PDB entry 5AO4 | X-ray diffraction, 3.70 A resolution | chains C and D of the 4 polymer chains in the assembly

Chain C (and D):
Molecule: Deoxynucleoside triphosphate triphosphohydrolase SAMHD1
Source organism: Homo sapiens
Notes: EC 3.1.5.-; chain D of this document is another copy of the same molecule, construct and numbering; everything in this record applies to it too
UniProt: Q9Y3Z3 (SAMH1_HUMAN); numbering as in UniProt (aligned over 115-626)
Amino-acid sequence (538 residues; row label = number of the first residue in the row):
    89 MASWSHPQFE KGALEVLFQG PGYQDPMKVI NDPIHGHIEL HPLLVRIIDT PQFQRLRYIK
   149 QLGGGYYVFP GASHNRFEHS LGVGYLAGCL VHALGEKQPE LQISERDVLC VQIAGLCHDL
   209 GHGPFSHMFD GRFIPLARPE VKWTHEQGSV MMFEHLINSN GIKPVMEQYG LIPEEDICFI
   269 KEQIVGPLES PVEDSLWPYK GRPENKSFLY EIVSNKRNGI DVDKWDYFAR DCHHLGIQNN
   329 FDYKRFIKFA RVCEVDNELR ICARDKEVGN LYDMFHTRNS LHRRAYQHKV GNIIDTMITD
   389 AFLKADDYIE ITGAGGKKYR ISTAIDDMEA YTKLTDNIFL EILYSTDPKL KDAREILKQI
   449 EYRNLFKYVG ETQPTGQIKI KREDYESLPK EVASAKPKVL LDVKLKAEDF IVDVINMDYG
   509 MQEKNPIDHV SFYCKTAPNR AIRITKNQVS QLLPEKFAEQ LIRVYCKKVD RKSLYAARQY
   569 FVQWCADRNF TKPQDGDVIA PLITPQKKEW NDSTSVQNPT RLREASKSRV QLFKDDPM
Not modelled in the structure: 89-113, 277-283, 395-406, 461-467, 480-495, 506-517, 523-546, 581-626 (chain D: 89-116, 274-285, 304-307, 461-473, 485-499, 506-517, 530-548, 554-559, 582-626)
Disulfide bonds: Cys341-Cys350
Differences from the reference sequence: expression tag (89-114)
Ligand contacts:
  - Fe ion (FE): Arg164, His167, Asp207, Asp311
  - GTP (guanosine-5'-triphosphate), molecule 1: Lys116, Val117, Ile118, Ile136, Asp137, Gln142, Arg145, Phe165
  - GTP, molecule 2: Tyr155, Val156, Val378, Arg451, Leu453
Swiss-Prot annotation at these positions:
  - active site: His233
  - binding site (GTP): Lys116, Val117, Asp137, Gln142, Arg145, Arg451, Lys455, Lys523
  - binding site (dATP): Asn119, Gln149, Val156, Arg164, His210, His215, Lys312, Tyr315, Asp319, Arg333, Arg352, Lys354, Asn358, Arg366, Gln375, His376, Lys377, Lys523
  - binding site (dCTP): Asn119, Gln149, Val156, Arg164, His210, His215, Lys312, Tyr315, Asp319, Arg333, Arg352, Lys354, Arg366, Arg372, Gln375, His376, Lys377, Lys523
  - binding site (dGTP): Asn119, Gln149, Leu150, Val156, Arg164, Lys312, Tyr315, Asp319, Arg333, Arg352, Lys354, Asn358, Arg366, Tyr374, Gln375, His376, Lys377, Lys523
  - binding site (dTTP): Asn119, Gln149, Val156, Arg164, His210, His215, Lys312, Tyr315, Asp319, Arg333, Arg352, Lys354, Gln375, His376, Lys377, Lys523
  - binding site (Mn(2+)): His167, His206, Asp207, Asp311
  - modified residue: Thr592 (Microbial infection: Phosphothreonine)
  - cross-link (Glycyl lysine isopeptide (Lys-Gly)): Lys467 (interchain with G-Cter in SUMO2), Lys469 (interchain with G-Cter in SUMO2), Lys492 (interchain with G-Cter in SUMO2), Lys622 (interchain with G-Cter in SUMO2)
  - natural variant: Asp120 to His123 (deletion: In AGS5), His123 (H123P: In AGS5), Arg143 (R143C: In AGS5; R143H: In AGS5), Arg145 (R145Q: In AGS5), His167 (H167Y: In AGS5), Ile201 (I201N: In AGS5 and CHBL2), Gly209 (G209S: In AGS5), Met254 (M254V: In AGS5), Arg290 (R290H: In AGS5), Leu369 (L369S: In AGS5), Met385 (M385V: In AGS5), Ile448 (I448T: In AGS5), 1 further natural variant entry in UniProt
  - mutagenesis: Asp137 (D137A: Impairs homotetramerization and nearly abolishes dNTPase activity), Gln142 (Q142E/A: Impairs homotetramerization and nearly abolishes dNTPase activity; when associated with K-145), Arg143 (R143A: Abolished ability to restrict infection by viruses), Arg145 (R145A: Impairs homotetramerization and nearly abolishes dNTPase activity. Abolished ability to restrict infection by viruses; R145K: Impairs homotetramerization and nearly abolishes dNTPase activity ...), Gln149 (Q149A: Abolished dNTPase activity without affecting homotetramerization. Abolished dNTPase activity; when associated with A-319), Arg164 (R164A: Abolished ability to restrict infection by viruses), His167 (H167A: Abolished ability to restrict infection by viruses), His206 to Asp207 (Abolishes zinc binding and dNTPase activity. Does not affect ability to promote DNA end resection at stalled replication forks), His206 (H206A: Abolished ability to restrict infection by viruses), Asp207 (D207A: Abolished ability to restrict infection by viruses; D207N/A: Loss of dNTPase activity), His210 (H210A: Abolished dNTPase activity without affecting homotetramerization), His215 (H215A: Abolished dNTPase activity without affecting homotetramerization), 30 further mutagenesis entries in UniProt
What the authors report for this chain:
  - post-translational modification sites: Thr592
  - mutagenesis - R372D: abolished growth
  - mutagenesis - R372D: abolished catalytic activity

Interface between chain C and chain D:
Pairs across the interface (63):
  Ile118(C) - Pro158(D)  hydrophobic
  Asn119(C) - Pro158(D)
  Asn119(C) - Leu323(D)
  Pro121(C) - Gly159(D)
  Pro121(C) - His322(D)
  Asp137(C) - Glu449(D)
  Asp137(C) - Tyr450(D)
  Asp137(C) - Arg451(D)
  Thr138(C) - Glu449(D)
  Pro139(C) - Glu449(D)
  Pro139(C) - Tyr450(D)
  Gln142(C) - Glu449(D)
  Arg145(C) - Tyr154(D)  hydrogen bond (side chain-backbone)
  Arg145(C) - Tyr155(D)
  Tyr146(C) - Tyr155(D)  hydrogen bond
  Tyr146(C) - Phe427(D)
  Tyr146(C) - Leu428(D)  hydrophobic
  Tyr154(C) - Arg145(D)  hydrogen bond (side chain-backbone)
  Tyr154(C) - Asn163(D)  hydrogen bond
  Tyr154(C) - Glu166(D)  hydrogen bond
  Tyr155(C) - Tyr146(D)  hydrogen bond
  Pro158(C) - Ile118(D)  hydrophobic
  Pro158(C) - Asn119(D)
  Pro158(C) - Glu166(D)
  Gly159(C) - Pro121(D)
  Ser161(C) - Ser161(D)  hydrogen bond
  Ser161(C) - His162(D)  hydrogen bond (side chain-backbone)
  Ser161(C) - Glu166(D)
  His162(C) - Ser161(D)  hydrogen bond (backbone-side chain)
  Asn163(C) - Tyr154(D)  hydrogen bond
  Asn163(C) - Ser161(D)
  Phe165(C) - Tyr154(D)
  Glu166(C) - Tyr154(D)  hydrogen bond
  Glu166(C) - Pro158(D)
  Glu166(C) - Ser161(D)
  Asn248(C) - Tyr450(D)
  His321(C) - Pro121(D)
  His321(C) - His321(D)  hydrogen bond (side chain-backbone)
  His322(C) - Pro121(D)
  His322(C) - His322(D)
  Leu323(C) - Asn119(D)
  Gly324(C) - Pro121(D)
  Lys421(C) - Tyr432(D)
  Thr423(C) - Tyr432(D)  hydrogen bond
  Asn425(C) - Asn425(D)
  Asn425(C) - Leu428(D)
  Asn425(C) - Tyr432(D)
  Phe427(C) - Tyr146(D)
  Leu428(C) - Tyr146(D)  hydrophobic
  Leu428(C) - Asn425(D)
  Tyr432(C) - Tyr146(D)
  Tyr432(C) - Thr420(D)
  Tyr432(C) - Lys421(D)
  Tyr432(C) - Thr423(D)  hydrogen bond
  Thr434(C) - Thr400(D)
  Ile448(C) - Gln142(D)
  Glu449(C) - Asp137(D)
  Glu449(C) - Thr138(D)
  Glu449(C) - Gln142(D)
  Tyr450(C) - Asp137(D)
  Tyr450(C) - Pro139(D)
  Tyr450(C) - Asn248(D)
  Arg451(C) - Asp137(D)
Also at the interface, not in a pair above, chain C (38 interface residues in all): Asp120, Phe157, Leu169, Thr420
Also at the interface, not in a pair above, chain D (37 interface residues in all): Asp120, Phe157, Phe165, Leu169, Gly324

Overview:
38 residues of chain C face 37 of chain D across their interface, with 14 hydrogen bonds. Polar pairs include
Arg145(C)-Tyr154(D), Tyr146(C)-Tyr155(D) and Tyr154(C)-Asn163(D). Ligands of chain C: Fe ion and GTP. The
paper reports that R372D of chain C abolishes growth; a modification site at Thr592(C).
Both chains are Deoxynucleoside triphosphate triphosphohydrolase SAMHD1 (Homo sapiens). Entry 5AO4 (Crystal
structure of in vitro phosphorylated human SAMHD1 (amino acid residues 115-626) bound to GTP) was determined
by X-ray diffraction, deposited together with 5AO3, 5AO0, 5AO1 and 5AO2.
